PDB entry 1WMI | X-ray diffraction, 2.30 A resolution | chains A and B of the 4 polymer chains in the assembly

== Chain A ==
Protein: hypothetical protein PHS013
Organism: Pyrococcus horikoshii
Reference sequence: O73966 (O73966_PYRHO); residues 1-90 here = UniProt positions 1-90
Chain sequence (90 residues; numbered 1 to 90; the number before each row is that of its first residue):
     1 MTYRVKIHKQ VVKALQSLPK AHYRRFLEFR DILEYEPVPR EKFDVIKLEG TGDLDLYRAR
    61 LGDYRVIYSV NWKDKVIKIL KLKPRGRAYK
Unresolved in the structure: 89-90

== Chain B ==
Protein: hypothetical protein PHS014
Organism: Pyrococcus horikoshii
Reference sequence: O73967 (O73967_PYRHO); residue numbers follow UniProt; this construct covers 1-67
Chain sequence (67 residues; each row starts with the number of its first residue):
     1 MRMEKVGDVL KELERLKVEI QRLEAMLMPE ERDEDITEEE IAELLELARD EDPENWIDAE
    61 ELPEPED
Unresolved in the structure: 1-6

== Interface between chain A and chain B ==
Contacting residue pairs - 86 pairs, chain A then chain B:
  Thr-2(A) with Glu-14(B), hydrogen bond; Lys-17(B), hydrogen bond
  Tyr-3(A) with Val-18(B); Gln-21(B), hydrogen bond
  Arg-4(A) with Asp-58(B), salt bridge
  Val-5(A) with Asp-58(B); Ala-59(B), hydrogen bond (backbone-backbone)
  Lys-6(A) with Trp-56(B); Ile-57(B); Asp-58(B)
  Ile-7(A) with Asn-55(B); Trp-56(B); Ile-57(B), hydrogen bond (backbone-backbone); Ala-59(B), hydrophobic; Leu-62(B), hydrophobic
  His-8(A) with Leu-47(B); Asn-55(B); Trp-56(B)
  Lys-9(A) with Glu-54(B); Asn-55(B), hydrogen bond (backbone-backbone); Ile-57(B)
  Lys-20(A) with Glu-66(B); Asp-67(B)
  Tyr-23(A) with Leu-62(B); Pro-63(B), hydrogen bond (side chain-backbone)
  Arg-24(A) with Asp-67(B), salt bridge
  Phe-26(A) with Leu-62(B), hydrophobic
  Leu-27(A) with Leu-62(B), hydrophobic; Pro-63(B); Pro-65(B)
  Arg-30(A) with Ala-59(B), hydrogen bond (side chain-backbone); Glu-60(B), salt bridge
  Glu-34(A) with Glu-60(B)
  Tyr-35(A) with Lys-17(B), hydrogen bond (backbone-side chain); Gln-21(B), hydrogen bond (backbone-side chain)
  Glu-36(A) with Gln-21(B), hydrogen bond; Glu-24(B)
  Pro-37(A) with Gln-21(B)
  Val-38(A) with Met-28(B), hydrophobic
  Ile-46(A) with Glu-31(B); Asp-33(B)
  Lys-47(A) with Ala-25(B), hydrogen bond (side chain-backbone); Met-26(B), hydrogen bond (side chain-backbone); Met-28(B), hydrogen bond (side chain-backbone); Pro-29(B); Glu-30(B); Glu-31(B), hydrogen bond (backbone-backbone)
  Leu-48(A) with Glu-30(B); Glu-31(B); Arg-32(B), hydrogen bond (backbone-side chain)
  Glu-49(A) with Glu-30(B); Leu-45(B)
  Gly-50(A) with Glu-30(B), hydrogen bond (backbone-side chain)
  Gly-52(A) with Arg-22(B), hydrogen bond (backbone-side chain)
  Leu-54(A) with Leu-45(B), hydrophobic; Ala-48(B), hydrophobic; Arg-49(B)
  Leu-56(A) with Ile-41(B); Leu-44(B), hydrophobic; Leu-45(B), hydrophobic
  Tyr-57(A) with Ala-25(B); Met-28(B), hydrophobic
  Arg-58(A) with Asp-33(B), salt bridge
  Arg-65(A) with Asp-33(B), salt bridge; Asp-35(B), salt bridge
  Ile-67(A) with Ile-36(B), hydrophobic; Leu-44(B), hydrophobic
  Ser-69(A) with Ala-48(B)
  Trp-72(A) with Val-18(B); Gln-21(B); Arg-22(B); Ala-25(B), hydrophobic
  Lys-75(A) with Val-18(B)
  Lys-78(A) with Ala-48(B), hydrogen bond (side chain-backbone); Asp-50(B), hydrogen bond (side chain-backbone); Glu-51(B), salt bridge; Trp-56(B)
  Leu-80(A) with Leu-47(B), hydrophobic; Ala-48(B); Trp-56(B), hydrophobic
  Lys-81(A) with Glu-40(B), salt bridge
  Lys-83(A) with Asp-35(B); Ile-36(B); Glu-40(B), salt bridge
  Gly-86(A) with Asp-35(B)
  Arg-87(A) with Asp-35(B)
Also at the interface, not in a pair above, chain A (48 interface residues in all): Val-12, Leu-15, Asp-31, Arg-40, Asp-53, Asp-55, Arg-60, Ile-79

== In short ==
48 residues of chain A and 37 residues of chain B are in contact, with 20 hydrogen bonds and 9 salt bridges.
Among the polar pairs are Arg-4(A)/Asp-58(B), Arg-24(A)/Asp-67(B) and Arg-30(A)/Glu-60(B).
Chain A is hypothetical protein PHS013 and chain B is hypothetical protein PHS014, both from Pyrococcus
horikoshii; the structure, Crystal structure of archaeal RelE-RelB complex from Pyrococcus horikoshii OT3, was
determined by X-ray diffraction.
